Entry 7THV (electron microscopy, 4.00 A resolution); this record covers chains D and E of the 8 polymer chains in the assembly.

[Chain D]
Molecule: Replication factor C subunit 2
Source organism: Saccharomyces cerevisiae
UniProt: P40348 (RFC2_YEAST); residues 1-353 here = UniProt positions 1-353
Amino-acid sequence (353 residues; each row starts with the number of its first residue):
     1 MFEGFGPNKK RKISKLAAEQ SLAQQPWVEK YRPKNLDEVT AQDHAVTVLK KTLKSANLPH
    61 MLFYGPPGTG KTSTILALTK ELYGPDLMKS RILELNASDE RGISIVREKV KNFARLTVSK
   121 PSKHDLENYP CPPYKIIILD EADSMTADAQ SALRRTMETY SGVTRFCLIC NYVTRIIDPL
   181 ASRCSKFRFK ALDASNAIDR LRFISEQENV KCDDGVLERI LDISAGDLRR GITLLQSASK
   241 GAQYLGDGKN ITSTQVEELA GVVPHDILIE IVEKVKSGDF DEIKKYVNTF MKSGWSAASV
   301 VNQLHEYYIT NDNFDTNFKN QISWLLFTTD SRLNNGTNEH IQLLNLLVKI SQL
Not modelled in the structure: 1-25
Bound ions: Mg2+: Thr72 (together with ATP-gamma-S)
Small-molecule neighbours: ATP-gamma-S (AGS; phosphothiophosphoric acid-adenylate ester): Val28, Glu29, Tyr31, Arg32, Pro33, Val39, Pro66, Pro67, Gly68, Thr69, Gly70, Lys71, Thr72, Ser73, Ile169, Arg200, Leu228, Arg229
UniProt features mapped onto this chain:
  - binding site (ATP): Val28, Arg32, Gly65 to Ser73, Asn171, Arg229
  - modified residue: Met1 (N-acetylmethionine)

[Chain E]
Molecule: Replication factor C subunit 5
Source organism: Saccharomyces cerevisiae
UniProt: P38251 (RFC5_YEAST); numbering as in UniProt (aligned over 1-354)
Amino-acid sequence (354 residues; row label = number of the first residue in the row):
     1 MSLWVDKYRP KSLNALSHNE ELTNFLKSLS DQPRDLPHLL LYGPNGTGKK TRCMALLESI
    61 FGPGVYRLKI DVRQFVTASN RKLELNVVSS PYHLEITPSD MGNNDRIVIQ ELLKEVAQME
   121 QVDFQDSKDG LAHRYKCVII NEANSLTKDA QAALRRTMEK YSKNIRLIMV CDSMSPIIAP
   181 IKSRCLLIRC PAPSDSEIST ILSDVVTNER IQLETKDILK RIAQASNGNL RVSLLMLESM
   241 ALNNELALKS SSPIIKPDWI IVIHKLTRKI VKERSVNSLI ECRAVLYDLL AHCIPANIIL
   301 KELTFSLLDV ETLNTTNKSS IIEYSSVFDE RLSLGNKAIF HLEGFIAKVM CCLD
Not modelled in the structure: 1-3, 121-133
Small-molecule neighbours: ADP (adenosine-5'-diphosphate): Val5, Tyr8, Arg9, Pro10, Leu16, Ser17, His18, Asn45, Gly46, Thr47, Gly48, Lys49, Lys50, Thr51, Arg52, Ile201, Leu230, Arg231, Leu234
UniProt features mapped onto this chain:
  - binding site (ATP): Val5, Ser17, Gly43 to Thr51, Arg231

[How chain D and chain E interact]
Pairs across the interface - 64 pairs, chain D then chain E:
  Pro67(D) - Pro180(E)  hydrophobic
  Asn96(D) - Arg156(E)
  Asn96(D) - Lys160(E)
  Ala97(D) - Ala152(E)
  Ala97(D) - Ala153(E)
  Ala97(D) - Arg156(E)
  Ser98(D) - Gln110(E)
  Ser98(D) - Arg156(E)
  Ser98(D) - Thr157(E)
  Arg101(D) - Arg106(E)
  Arg101(D) - Asp149(E)
  Glu141(D) - Ala152(E)
  Glu141(D) - Arg156(E)  salt bridge
  Asp227(D) - Ser183(E)
  Arg229(D) - Arg155(E)
  Arg229(D) - Arg184(E)
  Thr233(D) - Ser183(E)
  Ser237(D) - Leu186(E)
  Tyr244(D) - Ser28(E)
  Glu258(D) - Arg189(E)  salt bridge
  Leu259(D) - Leu187(E)
  Gly261(D) - Tyr42(E)
  Phe280(D) - Leu308(E)  hydrophobic
  Phe280(D) - Lys318(E)
  Phe280(D) - Ser319(E)
  Asp281(D) - Lys318(E)  salt bridge
  Asn288(D) - Asn227(E)
  Met291(D) - Pro44(E)
  Lys292(D) - Pro44(E)
  Lys292(D) - Ala192(E)
  Lys292(D) - Asn227(E)
  Lys292(D) - Gly228(E)
  Ser293(D) - Pro191(E)
  Gly294(D) - Arg189(E)
  Trp295(D) - Arg189(E)
  Ser296(D) - Gly43(E)
  Ser296(D) - Pro44(E)
  Ser296(D) - Ser173(E)
  Arg332(D) - Ser326(E)
  Arg332(D) - Val327(E)
  Arg332(D) - Glu330(E)  salt bridge
  Asn335(D) - Glu330(E)
  Asn335(D) - Ser333(E)  hydrogen bond (backbone-side chain)
  Asn335(D) - Leu334(E)
  Thr337(D) - Asp329(E)  hydrogen bond
  Asn338(D) - Lys301(E)
  Asn338(D) - Asp329(E)
  Glu339(D) - Ser173(E)
  Glu339(D) - Ser175(E)
  His340(D) - Phe305(E)
  Ile341(D) - Ile322(E)  hydrophobic
  Ile341(D) - Ser325(E)
  Ile341(D) - Ser326(E)
  Ile341(D) - Asp329(E)
  Gln342(D) - Ser326(E)  hydrogen bond
  Leu344(D) - Phe305(E)  hydrophobic
  Leu344(D) - Leu308(E)  hydrophobic
  Leu344(D) - Ile322(E)  hydrophobic
  Asn345(D) - Ile322(E)
  Asn345(D) - Glu323(E)
  Asn345(D) - Ser326(E)
  Val348(D) - Ser319(E)
  Lys349(D) - Glu323(E)  salt bridge
  Gln352(D) - Ser319(E)
Other interface residues (no listed pair), chain D (42 interface residues in all): Ser144, Arg230, Lys240, Lys284, Ala297, Gly336
Other interface residues (no listed pair), chain E (44 interface residues in all): Leu29, Glu159, Met174, Asp309, Thr315

[Summary]
The interface between chain D and chain E involves 42 residues on one side and 44 on the other, with 3
hydrogen bonds and 5 salt bridges. Polar contacts include Glu141(D)-Arg156(E), Glu258(D)-Arg189(E) and
Asp281(D)-Lys318(E). Ligands of chain D: ATP-gamma-S. Chain E binds ADP.
Here chain D is Replication factor C subunit 2 and chain E is Replication factor C subunit 5, both from
Saccharomyces cerevisiae. Entry 7THV (Structure of the yeast clamp loader (Replication Factor C RFC) bound to
the sliding clamp (Proliferating ...) was determined by electron microscopy together with 7THJ, 7TI8, 7TIB,
7TIC, 7TID and 7TKU from the same study.
